Entry 6UE5 (X-ray diffraction, 2.61 A resolution); this record covers chains B and D of the 4 polymer chains in the assembly.

# Chain B
Name: DNA damage-binding protein 1
Organism: Homo sapiens
UniProt: Q16531 (DDB1_HUMAN); residue numbers follow UniProt; this construct covers 1-395, 706-1140
Sequence (836 residues; numbered 1 to 1140; 304 numbers in that range are skipped by the numbering (no residue carries them; nothing is unmodelled there); the number before each row is that of its first residue):
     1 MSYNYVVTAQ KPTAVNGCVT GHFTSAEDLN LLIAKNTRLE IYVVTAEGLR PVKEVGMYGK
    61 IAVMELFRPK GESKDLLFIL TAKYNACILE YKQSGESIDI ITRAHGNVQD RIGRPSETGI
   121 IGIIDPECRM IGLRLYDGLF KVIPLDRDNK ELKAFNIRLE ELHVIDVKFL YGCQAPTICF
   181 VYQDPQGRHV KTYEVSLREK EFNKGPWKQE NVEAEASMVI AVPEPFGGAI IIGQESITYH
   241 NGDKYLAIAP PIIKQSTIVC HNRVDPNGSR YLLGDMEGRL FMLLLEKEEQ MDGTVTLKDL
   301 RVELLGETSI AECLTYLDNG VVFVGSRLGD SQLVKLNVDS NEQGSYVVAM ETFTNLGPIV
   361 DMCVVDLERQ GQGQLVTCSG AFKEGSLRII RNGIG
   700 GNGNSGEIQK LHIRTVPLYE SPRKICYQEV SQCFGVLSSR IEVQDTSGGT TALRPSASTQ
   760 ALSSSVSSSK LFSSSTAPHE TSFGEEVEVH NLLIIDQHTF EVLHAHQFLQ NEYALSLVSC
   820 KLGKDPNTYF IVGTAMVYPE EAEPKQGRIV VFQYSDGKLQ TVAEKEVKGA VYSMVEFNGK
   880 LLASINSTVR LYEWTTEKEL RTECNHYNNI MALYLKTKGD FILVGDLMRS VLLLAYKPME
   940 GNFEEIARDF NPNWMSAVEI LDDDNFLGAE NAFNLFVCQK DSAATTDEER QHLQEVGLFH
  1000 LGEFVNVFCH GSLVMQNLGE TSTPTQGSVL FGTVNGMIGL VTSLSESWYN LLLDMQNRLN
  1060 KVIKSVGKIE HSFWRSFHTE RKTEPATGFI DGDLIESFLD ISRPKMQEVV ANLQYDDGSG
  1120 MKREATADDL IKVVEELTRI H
Unresolved in the structure: 1, 700-708, 774-779, 1016-1022, 1111-1124
Sequence notes: linker (700-705)
Disulfides: Cys18-Cys313
Curated features (UniProtKB/Swiss-Prot):
  - modified residue: Ser2 (N-acetylserine), Lys1067 (N6-acetyllysine), Thr1125 (Phosphothreonine)
  - natural variant: Asp184 to Gln186 (deletion: In WHIKERS), Arg188 (R188Q: In WHIKERS; R188W: In WHIKERS), Glu213 (E213K: In WHIKERS)
  - mutagenesis: Tyr316 to Asn319 (Impairs interaction with DDA1), Glu840 to Glu842 (Impairs interaction with AMBRA1, DTL, DET1, DCAF1, DCAF5, DCAF11 and DCAF8), Met910 to Tyr913 (Impairs interaction with AMBRA1, DTL and DCAF5), Trp953 (W953A: Impairs interaction with AMBRA1, ERCC8, DCAF5 and DCAF11)
  - cross-link: Lys1121 (Glycyl lysine isopeptide (Lys-Gly) (interchain with G-Cter in SUMO2))

# Chain D
Name: DET1- and DDB1-associated protein 1
Organism: Homo sapiens
UniProt: Q9BW61 (DDA1_HUMAN); residues 2-102 here = UniProt positions 2-102
Sequence (101 residues; row label = number of the first residue in the row):
     2 ADFLKGLPVY NKSNFSRFHA DSVCKASNRR PSVYLPTREY PSEQIIVTEK TNILLRYLHQ
    62 QWDKKNAAKK RDQEQVELEG ESSAPPRKVA RTDSPDMHED T
Unresolved in the structure: 2-3, 77-102
Curated features (UniProtKB/Swiss-Prot):
  - modified residue: Ala2 (N-acetylalanine), Ser33 (Phosphoserine), Ser95 (Phosphoserine)

# How chain B and chain D interact
Pairs across the interface - 123 pairs, chain B then chain D:
  Gln10(B) with Ser28(D)
  Lys11(B) with Arg30(D); Val34(D)
  Pro12(B) with Arg30(D), hydrogen bond (backbone-side chain)
  Thr13(B) with Arg30(D)
  Leu29(B) with Tyr11(D), hydrophobic
  Glu40(B) with Arg30(D), salt bridge
  Tyr42(B) with Pro32(D)
  Val44(B) with Asn15(D); Phe16(D), hydrophobic
  Thr45(B) with Asn15(D); Phe16(D), hydrogen bond (backbone-backbone)
  Ala46(B) with Ser14(D); Phe16(D); Ser17(D), hydrogen bond (backbone-backbone); Arg18(D), hydrogen bond (backbone-backbone); Phe19(D), hydrogen bond (backbone-backbone)
  Glu47(B) with Arg18(D), salt bridge; Phe19(D)
  Gly48(B) with Phe16(D); Phe19(D)
  Pro51(B) with Arg31(D); Pro32(D)
  Lys53(B) with Pro32(D); Ser33(D), hydrogen bond; Val34(D), hydrogen bond (side chain-backbone); Tyr35(D)
  Glu54(B) with Arg30(D), salt bridge; Ser33(D), hydrogen bond (backbone-backbone); Val34(D); Tyr35(D), hydrogen bond (backbone-backbone)
  Ala86(B) with Ile47(D)
  Ile98(B) with Tyr35(D)
  Asp99(B) with Tyr35(D), hydrogen bond; Tyr41(D)
  Ile100(B) with Tyr35(D), hydrogen bond (backbone-side chain)
  Ile101(B) with Tyr41(D), hydrophobic
  Thr102(B) with Ser43(D), hydrogen bond (backbone-side chain)
  Arg103(B) with Ser43(D); Glu44(D), salt bridge; Gln45(D), hydrogen bond (backbone-backbone)
  Ala104(B) with Gln45(D)
  His105(B) with Ser43(D); Gln45(D); Ile46(D); Ile47(D), hydrogen bond (backbone-backbone)
  Gly106(B) with Ile47(D)
  Val108(B) with Ile47(D), hydrophobic
  Asp110(B) with Thr49(D)
  Lys141(B) with Thr49(D)
  Asp146(B) with Gln45(D)
  Arg147(B) with Glu44(D); Gln45(D)
  Asn149(B) with Gln45(D)
  Lys150(B) with Glu44(D); Gln45(D); Ile46(D)
  Glu151(B) with Ile46(D); Val48(D)
  Leu152(B) with Gln45(D); Ile46(D), hydrogen bond (backbone-backbone); Ile47(D); Val48(D), hydrogen bond (backbone-backbone)
  Lys153(B) with Val48(D)
  Ala154(B) with Val48(D), hydrogen bond (backbone-backbone); Thr49(D); Glu50(D), hydrogen bond (backbone-backbone)
  Phe155(B) with Glu50(D); Arg57(D)
  Asn156(B) with Ile54(D); Arg57(D), hydrogen bond (backbone-side chain)
  Arg158(B) with Ile54(D)
  Glu199(B) with Gln61(D)
  Lys200(B) with Glu50(D), salt bridge; Arg57(D), hydrogen bond (backbone-side chain)
  Glu201(B) with Gln61(D)
  Val264(B) with Pro9(D)
  Asp265(B) with Pro9(D)
  Arg270(B) with Leu5(D), hydrogen bond (side chain-backbone); Lys6(D); Gly7(D), hydrogen bond (side chain-backbone); Leu8(D)
  Arg301(B) with Leu5(D)
  Glu303(B) with Leu5(D)
  Leu305(B) with Lys6(D)
  Tyr316(B) with Leu8(D); Pro9(D), hydrogen bond (side chain-backbone)
  Leu317(B) with Tyr11(D); Phe16(D), hydrophobic
  Asp318(B) with Pro9(D); Val10(D); Tyr11(D), hydrogen bond (side chain-backbone); Asn12(D), hydrogen bond (side chain-backbone); Asn15(D), hydrogen bond; Phe16(D)
  Asn319(B) with Pro9(D); Val10(D); Asn12(D), hydrogen bond (side chain-backbone); Asn15(D), hydrogen bond (side chain-backbone)
  Gly320(B) with Leu8(D)
  Val321(B) with Phe16(D), hydrophobic
  Leu336(B) with Leu8(D), hydrophobic
  Asn337(B) with Lys6(D)
  Val338(B) with Phe4(D); Lys6(D)
  Tyr346(B) with Lys6(D)
  Met350(B) with Phe19(D), hydrophobic
  Glu351(B) with Phe19(D); Ala21(D)
  Thr352(B) with Cys25(D); Lys26(D); Ala27(D), hydrogen bond (backbone-backbone)
  Phe353(B) with Ala27(D)
  Thr354(B) with Ala27(D), hydrogen bond (backbone-backbone); Ser28(D)
  Ile712(B) with Ser28(D)
  Val1061(B) with Thr38(D)
  Ile1062(B) with Pro37(D)
  Lys1063(B) with Pro37(D), hydrogen bond (backbone-backbone); Glu40(D), salt bridge
  Val1065(B) with Tyr35(D), hydrophobic
  Lys1067(B) with Tyr41(D); Ser43(D)
Also at the interface, not in a pair above, chain B (83 interface residues in all): Lys35, Arg38, Leu49, Val52, Asn107, Leu139, Ile143, Ile157, Pro266, Leu284, Leu333, Ser1096, Asp1099, Ile1100
Also at the interface, not in a pair above, chain D (45 interface residues in all): Lys13, Leu36, Arg39, Pro42

# In short
83 residues of chain B face 45 of chain D across their interface, with 31 hydrogen bonds and 6 salt bridges.
Polar pairs include Glu40(B)-Arg30(D), Glu47(B)-Arg18(D) and Glu54(B)-Arg30(D). From UniProt: 12 mutagenesis
sites on chain B.
Chain B is DNA damage-binding protein 1 and chain D is DET1- and DDB1-associated protein 1, both from Homo
sapiens; the structure, Crystal structure of full-length human DCAF15-DDB1-deltaPBP-DDA1-RBM39 in complex with
4-(aminomethyl)-N-(3-cyano-4-methyl-1H-indol-7-yl)benzenesulfonamide, was determined by X-ray diffraction
(same publication as 6SJ7 and 6UD7).
